PDB entry 6TE9 | electron microscopy, 3.58 A resolution | chains F and E of the 7 polymer chains in the assembly

[Chain F]
Molecule: Tail terminator protein Rcc01690
From: Rhodobacter capsulatus
UniProtKB: D5ATZ6 (D5ATZ6_RHOCB); residue numbers follow UniProt; this construct covers 1-135
Chain sequence (135 residues; numbered 1 to 135; the number before each row is that of its first residue):
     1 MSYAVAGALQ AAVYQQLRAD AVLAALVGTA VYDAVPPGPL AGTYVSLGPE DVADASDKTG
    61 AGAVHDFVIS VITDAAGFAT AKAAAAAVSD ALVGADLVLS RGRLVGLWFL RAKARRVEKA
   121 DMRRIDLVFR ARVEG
Not modelled in the structure: 1

[Chain E]
Molecule: Stopper protein Rcc01689
From: Rhodobacter capsulatus
UniProtKB: D5ATZ5 (D5ATZ5_RHOCB); numbering as in UniProt (aligned over 1-112)
Chain sequence (112 residues; numbered 1 to 112; the number before each row is that of its first residue):
     1 MSRPRLNRLL VLEEAVRVAD GAGGHRLDWQ AKGEVWAEVT AGSGSERAGE FVTLASVPFT
    61 IVVRAAPVGA ARRPRPEQRF REGARIFRIL AVAERDREGH YLSCFAREEV VA
Not modelled in the structure: 1-2

[How chain F and chain E interact]
Pairs across the interface (27):
  Val-35(F) / Phe-51(E)
  Val-35(F) / Val-52(E)  hydrophobic
  Val-35(F) / Val-111(E)  hydrophobic
  Pro-36(F) / Val-111(E)
  Pro-37(F) / Val-111(E)  hydrophobic
  Pro-37(F) / Ala-112(E)
  Gly-38(F) / Val-110(E)
  Gly-38(F) / Val-111(E)
  Leu-40(F) / Leu-54(E)  hydrophobic
  Leu-40(F) / Val-111(E)  hydrophobic
  Tyr-44(F) / Glu-50(E)
  Tyr-44(F) / Val-52(E)
  Ser-46(F) / Phe-51(E)
  Ser-70(F) / Phe-51(E)
  Ile-72(F) / Glu-50(E)
  Ala-76(F) / Arg-17(E)
  Ala-76(F) / His-25(E)
  Gly-77(F) / Gly-24(E)
  Gly-77(F) / His-25(E)  hydrogen bond (backbone-backbone)
  Ala-79(F) / Ala-22(E)  hydrophobic
  Val-117(F) / Glu-50(E)
  Glu-118(F) / Arg-47(E)  salt bridge
  Glu-118(F) / Ala-48(E)
  Asp-121(F) / Arg-88(E)  salt bridge
  Met-122(F) / Glu-50(E)
  Arg-124(F) / Glu-50(E)  salt bridge
  Arg-124(F) / Phe-51(E)
Also at the interface, not in a pair above, chain F (18 interface residues in all): Thr-80
Also at the interface, not in a pair above, chain E (17 interface residues in all): Asp-20, Leu-27, Gly-49

[In short]
18 residues of chain F face 17 of chain E across their interface, with 1 hydrogen bond and 3 salt bridges.
Polar pairs include Glu-118(F)/Arg-47(E), Asp-121(F)/Arg-88(E) and Arg-124(F)/Glu-50(E).
Here chain F is Tail terminator protein Rcc01690 and chain E is Stopper protein Rcc01689, both from
Rhodobacter capsulatus. Entry 6TE9 (Neck of native GTA particle computed with C6 symmetry) was determined by
electron microscopy together with 6TB9, 6TBA, 6TE8, 6TEB, 6TEH, 6TO8 and 3 further entries from the same
study.
